Entry 6W3J (X-ray diffraction, 4.38 A resolution (low resolution: residue-level contacts below are approximate; hydrogen-bond / salt-bridge calls are withheld)); this record covers chains A and B of the 3 polymer chains in the assembly.

== Chain A ==
Name: Terminal nucleotidyltransferase 5C
Organism: Homo sapiens
Notes: EC 2.7.7.19
Reference sequence: Q5VWP2 (TET5C_HUMAN); residue numbers follow UniProt; this construct covers 14-358
Sequence (347 residues; row label = number of the first residue in the row):
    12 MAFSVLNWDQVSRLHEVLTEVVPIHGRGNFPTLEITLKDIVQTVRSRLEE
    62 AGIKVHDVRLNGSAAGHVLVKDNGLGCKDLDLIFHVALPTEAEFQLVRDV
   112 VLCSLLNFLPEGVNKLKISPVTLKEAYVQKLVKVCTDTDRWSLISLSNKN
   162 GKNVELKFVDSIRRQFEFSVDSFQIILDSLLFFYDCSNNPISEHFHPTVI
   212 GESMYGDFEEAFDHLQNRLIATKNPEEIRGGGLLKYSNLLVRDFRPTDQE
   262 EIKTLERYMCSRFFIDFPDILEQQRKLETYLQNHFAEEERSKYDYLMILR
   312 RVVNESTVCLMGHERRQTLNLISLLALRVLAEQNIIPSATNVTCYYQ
Unresolved in the structure: 196, 344-358
Differences from the reference sequence: expression tag (12-13)
Curated features (UniProtKB/Swiss-Prot):
  - mutagenesis: Asp90 to Asp92 (Loss of poly(a) polymerase activity), Lys144 (K144P: Decreases substantially the interaction with PLK4. Weakens binding to PLK4; when associated with E-230 and E-321. Abolishes the inhibitory effect of TENT5C on the cell viability ...), Cys146 (C146P: Decreases substantially the interaction with PLK4. Weakens binding to PLK4; when associated with E-230 and E-321), Glu166 (E166Q: Does not affect colocalization with PLK4 in centrosome. Increases cell viability), Cys320 (C320E: Slightly decreases the binding to PLK4; when associated with E-321. Abolishes the inhibitory effect of TENT5C on the cell viability; when associated with P-144 and E-321), Leu321 (L321E: Slightly decreases the binding to PLK4; when associated with E-320. Abolishes the inhibitory effect of TENT5C on the cell viability; when associated with P-144 and E-320)
Reported in the primary citation:
  - catalytic residues: Asp90, Asp92, Glu166 (proposed by the authors, not directly observed)

== Chain B ==
Name: Serine/threonine-protein kinase PLK4
Organism: Homo sapiens
Notes: EC 2.7.11.21
Reference sequence: O00444 (PLK4_HUMAN); numbering as in UniProt (aligned over 585-807)
Sequence (223 residues; numbered 585 to 807; the number before each row is that of its first residue):
   585 RTLRSITSPLVAHRLKPIRQKTKKAVVSILDSEEVCVELVKEYASQEYVK
   635 EVLQISSDGNTITIYYPNGGRGFPLADRPPSPTDNISRYSFDNLPEKYWR
   685 KYQYASRFVQLVRSKSPKITYFTRYAKCILMENSPGADFEVWFYDGVKIH
   735 KTEDFIQVIEKTGKSYTLKSESEVNSLKEEIKMYMDHANEGHRICLALES
   785 IISEEERKTRSAPFFPIIIGRKP
Unresolved in the structure: 585, 653-656
Curated features (UniProtKB/Swiss-Prot):
  - modified residue: Ser665 (Phosphoserine)
  - mutagenesis: Asn669 (N669R: Does not affect the interaction with TENT5C), Ile670 (I670P: Decreases substantially the interaction with TENT5C. Does not affect localization to the centrosome. Loss of TENT5C recruitment to the centrosome)
Reported in the primary citation:
  - mutagenesis - N669R: unchanged binding to Terminal nucleotidyltransferase 5C (chain A)
  - mutagenesis - I670P: abolished co-localization with Terminal nucleotidyltransferase 5C (chain A)
  - mutagenesis - I670P: abolished localization to FAM46C

== Chain A / chain B interface ==
Contacting residue pairs (18):
  Glu102(A) - Pro679(B)
  Lys141(A) - Asp668(B)
  Leu142(A) - Asp668(B)
  Leu142(A) - Asn669(B)
  Leu142(A) - Ile670(B)
  Val143(A) - Ile670(B)
  Lys144(A) - Ile670(B)
  Lys144(A) - Ser671(B)
  Lys144(A) - Arg672(B)
  Val145(A) - Arg672(B)
  Cys146(A) - Arg672(B)
  Cys146(A) - Tyr673(B)
  Cys146(A) - Ser674(B)
  Cys146(A) - Asn677(B)
  Thr147(A) - Ser674(B)
  Asp148(A) - Ser674(B)
  Arg151(A) - Asn677(B)
  Arg286(A) - Ser665(B)
Other interface residues (no listed pair), chain A (15 interface residues in all): Lys135, Gln140, Leu282, Glu283
Other interface residues (no listed pair), chain B (13 interface residues in all): Arg662, Pro666, Asp676
The authors on this interface:
  - hot spots on chain A (mutagenesis) - K144P, K144P/C320E/L321E, C146P, C146P/C320E/L321E: decreased binding to Serine/threonine-protein kinase PLK4 (chain B)
  - hot spots on chain B (mutagenesis) - I670P: decreased binding to Terminal nucleotidyltransferase 5C (chain A)

== In short ==
Chain A and chain B form an interface of 15 and 13 residues respectively. From the paper: catalytic residues
Asp90(A), Asp92(A) and Glu166(A); K144P, K144P/C320E/L321E and C146P of chain A, among others, reduce binding
to Serine/threonine-protein kinase PLK4 (chain B); 6 substitutions were tested in all.
Chain A is Terminal nucleotidyltransferase 5C and chain B is Serine/threonine-protein kinase PLK4, both from
Homo sapiens; the structure, Crystal structure of the FAM46C/Plk4/Cep192 complex, was determined by X-ray
diffraction, deposited together with 6W36, 6W38 and 6W3I.
